PDB entry 9FSU | X-ray diffraction, 2.75 A resolution | chains E and F of the 28 polymer chains in the assembly

Chain E:
Name: Proteasome subunit alpha type-6
From: Saccharomyces cerevisiae
Reference sequence: P40302 (PSA6_YEAST); residues 0-233 here correspond to UniProt positions 1-234 (UniProt number = residue number + 1)
Sequence (234 residues; row label = number of the first residue in the row; numbering starts at 0):
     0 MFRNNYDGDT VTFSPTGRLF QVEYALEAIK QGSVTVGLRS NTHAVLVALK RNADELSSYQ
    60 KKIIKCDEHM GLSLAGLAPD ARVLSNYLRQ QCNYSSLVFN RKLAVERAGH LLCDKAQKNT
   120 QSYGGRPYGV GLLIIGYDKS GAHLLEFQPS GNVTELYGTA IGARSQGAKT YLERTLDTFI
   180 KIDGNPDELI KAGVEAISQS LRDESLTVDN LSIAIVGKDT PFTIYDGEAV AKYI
Unresolved in the structure: 0
UniProt features mapped onto this chain:
  - modified residue: Ser13 (Phosphoserine)
  - cross-link: Lys190 (Glycyl lysine isopeptide (Lys-Gly) (interchain with G-Cter in ubiquitin))

Chain F:
Name: Probable proteasome subunit alpha type-7
From: Saccharomyces cerevisiae
Reference sequence: P21242 (PSA7_YEAST); residues -3 to 284 here correspond to UniProt positions 1-288 (UniProt number = residue number + 4)
Sequence (288 residues; each row starts with the number of its first residue; numbers below 1 keep their minus sign (Met-3 is residue -3)):
    -3 MTSIGTGYDL SNSVFSPDGR NFQVEYAVKA VENGTTSIGI KCNDGVVFAV EKLITSKLLV
    57 PQKNVKIQVV DRHIGCVYSG LIPDGRHLVN RGREEAASFK KLYKTPIPIP AFADRLGQYV
   117 QAHTLYNSVR PFGVSTIFGG VDKNGAHLYM LEPSGSYWGY KGAATGKGRQ SAKAELEKLV
   177 DHHPEGLSAR EAVKQAAKII YLAHEDNKEK DFELEISWCS LSETNGLHKF VKGDLLQEAI
   237 DFAQKEINGD DDEDEDDSDN VMSSDDENAP VATNANATTD QEGDIHLE
Unresolved in the structure: -3 to 0, 245-284
UniProt features mapped onto this chain:
  - modified residue: Thr-2 (N-acetylthreonine)

Interface between chain E and chain F:
Pairs across the interface (61):
  Asn4(E) - Leu6(F)
  Tyr5(E) - Asp5(F)  hydrogen bond
  Tyr5(E) - Leu6(F)  hydrophobic
  Thr9(E) - Arg126(F)
  Val10(E) - Gln19(F)
  Val10(E) - Ser124(F)
  Val10(E) - Val125(F)
  Val10(E) - Arg126(F)
  Thr11(E) - Leu6(F)
  Thr11(E) - Gln19(F)
  Phe12(E) - Gln19(F)  hydrogen bond (backbone-side chain)
  Phe12(E) - Tyr22(F)  hydrophobic
  Phe12(E) - Ala23(F)  hydrophobic
  Phe12(E) - Ala26(F)  hydrophobic
  Phe12(E) - Arg126(F)
  Phe12(E) - Pro127(F)
  Ser13(E) - Tyr22(F)
  Pro14(E) - Tyr22(F)  hydrophobic
  Pro14(E) - Lys25(F)
  Thr15(E) - Lys25(F)
  Gly16(E) - Tyr22(F)
  Gly16(E) - Lys25(F)
  Gly16(E) - Ala26(F)
  Leu18(E) - Leu77(F)  hydrophobic
  Leu18(E) - Arg126(F)
  Glu105(E) - Lys59(F)
  His109(E) - Arg82(F)
  Cys112(E) - Arg82(F)
  Asp113(E) - Arg82(F)  salt bridge
  Asp113(E) - Asn86(F)
  Gln116(E) - Pro79(F)
  Gln116(E) - Asp80(F)
  Gln116(E) - His83(F)  hydrogen bond
  Thr119(E) - Arg126(F)  hydrogen bond (backbone-side chain)
  Gln120(E) - Asp80(F)  hydrogen bond
  Gln120(E) - His119(F)
  Gln120(E) - Val125(F)
  Gln120(E) - Arg126(F)  hydrogen bond (backbone-backbone)
  Gln120(E) - Phe128(F)
  Ser121(E) - Ser124(F)
  Tyr122(E) - Ser124(F)  hydrogen bond (backbone-backbone)
  Ser149(E) - Pro79(F)
  Gly150(E) - Pro79(F)
  Asn151(E) - Ile78(F)
  Asn151(E) - Pro79(F)
  Thr153(E) - Leu55(F)
  Thr153(E) - Asn60(F)
  Glu154(E) - Leu55(F)
  Glu154(E) - Val56(F)  hydrogen bond (backbone-backbone)
  Glu154(E) - Asn60(F)  hydrogen bond (backbone-side chain)
  Leu155(E) - Leu54(F)
  Leu155(E) - Leu55(F)  hydrophobic
  Leu155(E) - Val56(F)
  Tyr156(E) - Lys53(F)
  Tyr156(E) - Leu54(F)  hydrogen bond (backbone-backbone)
  Tyr156(E) - Val56(F)
  Tyr156(E) - Pro57(F)
  Gly157(E) - Leu54(F)
  Lys168(E) - Leu54(F)
  Glu172(E) - Ser52(F)
  Leu175(E) - Lys53(F)
Other interface residues (no listed pair), chain E (35 interface residues in all): Arg38, His142, Val152, Leu171
Other interface residues (no listed pair), chain F (30 interface residues in all): Asn123, Gly129

Overview:
The interface between chain E and chain F involves 35 residues on one side and 30 on the other; the contacts
include 10 hydrogen bonds and 1 salt bridge. Polar pairs include Asp113(E)-Arg82(F), Tyr5(E)-Asp5(F) and
Phe12(E)-Gln19(F).
Chain E is Proteasome subunit alpha type-6 and chain F is Probable proteasome subunit alpha type-7, both from
Saccharomyces cerevisiae; the structure, Yeast 20S proteasome with human beta1i (1-51) in complex with
epoxyketone inhibitor 16, was determined by X-ray diffraction, deposited together with 9FRW, 9FST, 9FSV, 9FT0
and 9FT1.
